4IHW - chains A and D of the 4 polymer chains in the assembly; structure by X-ray diffraction, 2.70 A resolution.

[Chain A]
Molecule: DNA-binding protein fis
Organism: Escherichia coli
UniProtKB: C9QXL3 (C9QXL3_ECOD1); residue numbers follow UniProt; this construct covers 1-98
Chain sequence (98 residues; row label = number of the first residue in the row):
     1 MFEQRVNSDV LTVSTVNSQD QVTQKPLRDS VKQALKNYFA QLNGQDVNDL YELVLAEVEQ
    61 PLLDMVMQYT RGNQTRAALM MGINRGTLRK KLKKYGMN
Not modelled in the structure: 1-7
What the authors report for this chain:
  - binding site for 27-bp DNA Strand A: Lys90
  - mutagenesis - K90A: unchanged binding to 27-bp DNA Strand A
  - mutagenesis - K90A: unchanged binding to F1
  - mutagenesis - K90A (10-fold): decreased binding to F27
  - mutagenesis - K90A (9-fold): decreased binding to F30
  - mutagenesis - K90A: abolished binding to non-specific DNA

[Chain D]
Molecule: 27-bp DNA Strand B
Sequence (27 nucleotides; row label = number of the first residue in the row):
     1 AAATTTGCTC AACICTCAAA CAAATTT

[How chain A and chain D interact]
Residue-residue contacts (12):
  Gly72(A) with DT6(D), phosphate contact
  Asn73(A) with DT5(D), hydrogen bond to the phosphate; DT6(D), phosphate contact
  Gln74(A) with DT6(D), hydrogen bond to the phosphate; DG7(D), phosphate contact
  Thr75(A) with DT5(D), sugar contact; DT6(D), hydrogen bond to the phosphate
  Arg85(A) with DT6(D), base contact; DG7(D), hydrogen bond to the base; DC8(D), base contact
  Arg89(A) with DG7(D), salt bridge to the phosphate; DC8(D), salt bridge to the phosphate

[Overview]
6 residues of chain A face 4 of chain D across their interface, with 4 hydrogen bonds and 2 salt bridges.
Polar pairs include Arg85(A)-DG7(D), Asn73(A)-DT5(D) and Gln74(A)-DT6(D). The paper reports a binding site for
27-bp DNA Strand A at Lys90(A); K90A of chain A reduces binding to F27.
Chain A is DNA-binding protein fis (Escherichia coli) and chain D is 27-bp DNA Strand B; the structure,
Crystal structure of Fis bound to 27 bp Inosine substituted DNA F28-dI (AAATTTGTTTGAICITTGAGCAAATTT), was
determined by X-ray diffraction (same publication as 4IHV, 4IHX and 4IHY).
